PDB entry 7AQF | X-ray diffraction, 1.77 A resolution | chain A

[Chain A]
Name: Plasminogen activator inhibitor 1
Organism: Homo sapiens
Reference sequence: P05121 (PAI1_HUMAN); residues 1-379 here correspond to UniProt positions 24-402 (UniProt number = residue number + 23)
Sequence (379 residues; numbered 1 to 379; the number before each row is that of its first residue):
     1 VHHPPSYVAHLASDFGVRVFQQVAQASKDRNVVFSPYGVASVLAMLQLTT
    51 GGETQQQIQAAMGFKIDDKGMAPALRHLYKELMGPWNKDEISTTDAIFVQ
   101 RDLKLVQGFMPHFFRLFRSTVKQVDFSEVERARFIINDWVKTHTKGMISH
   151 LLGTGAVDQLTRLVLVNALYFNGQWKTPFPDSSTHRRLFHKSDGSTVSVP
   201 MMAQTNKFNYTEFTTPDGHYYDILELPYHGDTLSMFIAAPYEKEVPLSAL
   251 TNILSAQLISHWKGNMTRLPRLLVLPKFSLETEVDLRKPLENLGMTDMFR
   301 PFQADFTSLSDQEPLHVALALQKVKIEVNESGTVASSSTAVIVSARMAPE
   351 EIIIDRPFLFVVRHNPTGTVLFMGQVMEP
Disordered / not traced: 1, 336-338, 343-347
Differences from the reference sequence: engineered mutation H150 (Asn173 in P05121), T154 (Lys177 in P05121), P301 (Gln324 in P05121), L319 (Gln342 in P05121), I354 (Met377 in P05121)
UniProt features mapped onto this chain:
  - site: R346, M347 (Reactive bond)
  - glycosylation (N-linked (GlcNAc...) asparagine): N209, N265, N329
Residues lining bound ligands: tm5484 (RV2; 5-Chloro-2-[[2-[3-(furan-3-yl)anilino]-2-oxoacetyl]amino]benzoic acid): F98, M110, P111, F114, T120, V121, K122, Q123, I135, W139
What the authors report for this chain:
  - binding site for tm5484: W86, K88, M110, P111, T120, K122, I135, W139

[In short]
Chain A binds tm5484. From the paper: a binding site for tm5484 at W86, K88 and M110 among others.
Chain A is Plasminogen activator inhibitor 1 (Homo sapiens); the structure, Crystal Structure of Small
Molecule Inhibitor TM5484 Bound to Stabilized Active Plasminogen Activator Inhibitor-1 (PAI-1-stab), was
determined by X-ray diffraction, deposited together with 7AQG.
